Entry 7M2Y (electron microscopy, 4.03 A resolution (low resolution: residue-level contacts below are approximate; hydrogen-bond / salt-bridge calls are withheld)); this record covers chains C and D of the 5 polymer chains in the assembly.

== Chain C ==
Protein: Spindle pole body component SPC98
From: Saccharomyces cerevisiae (strain ATCC 204508 / S288c)
UniProtKB: P53540 (SPC98_YEAST); residue numbers follow UniProt; this construct covers 1-846
Amino-acid sequence (846 residues; numbered 1 to 846; the number before each row is that of its first residue):
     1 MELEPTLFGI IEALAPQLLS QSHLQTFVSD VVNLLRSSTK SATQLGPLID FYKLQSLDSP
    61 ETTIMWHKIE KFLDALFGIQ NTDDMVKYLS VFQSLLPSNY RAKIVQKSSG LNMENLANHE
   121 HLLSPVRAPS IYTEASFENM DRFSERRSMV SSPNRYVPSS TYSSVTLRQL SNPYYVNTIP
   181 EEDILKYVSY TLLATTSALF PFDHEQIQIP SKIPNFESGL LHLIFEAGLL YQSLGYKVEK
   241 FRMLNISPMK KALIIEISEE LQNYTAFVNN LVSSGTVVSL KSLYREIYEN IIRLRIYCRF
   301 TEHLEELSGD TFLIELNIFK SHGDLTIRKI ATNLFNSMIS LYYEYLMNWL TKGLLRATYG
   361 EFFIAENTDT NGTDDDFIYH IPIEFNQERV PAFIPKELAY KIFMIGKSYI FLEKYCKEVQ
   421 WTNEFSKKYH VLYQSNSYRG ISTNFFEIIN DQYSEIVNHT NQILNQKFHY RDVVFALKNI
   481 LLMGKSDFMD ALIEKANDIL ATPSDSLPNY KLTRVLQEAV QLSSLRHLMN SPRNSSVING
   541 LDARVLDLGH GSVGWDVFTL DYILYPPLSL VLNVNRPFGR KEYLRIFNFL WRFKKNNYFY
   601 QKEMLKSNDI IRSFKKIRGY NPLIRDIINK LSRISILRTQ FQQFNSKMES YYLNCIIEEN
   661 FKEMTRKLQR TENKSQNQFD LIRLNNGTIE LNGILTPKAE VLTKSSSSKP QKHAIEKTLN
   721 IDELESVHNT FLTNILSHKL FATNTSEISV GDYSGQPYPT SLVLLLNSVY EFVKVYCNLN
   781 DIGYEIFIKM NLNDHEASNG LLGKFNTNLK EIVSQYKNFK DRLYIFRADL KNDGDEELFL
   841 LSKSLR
Unresolved in the structure: 1-162, 705-714, 739-756
Curated features (UniProtKB/Swiss-Prot):
  - modified residue (Phosphoserine): Ser124, Ser136

== Chain D ==
Protein: Spindle pole body component SPC97
From: Saccharomyces cerevisiae (strain ATCC 204508 / S288c)
UniProtKB: P38863 (SPC97_YEAST); residues 1-823 here = UniProt positions 1-823
Amino-acid sequence (823 residues; numbered 1 to 823; the number before each row is that of its first residue):
     1 MEIKEVDDRA ELLRYTNNIP LLGKLVNHQP LWSTNPKLKS FSLEKISAPD QRRVQEALVV
    61 KDLLNVLIGL EGTYIRYFND YEPSDPETPI EFKIAKKMDP SFKTFSRRIV RYGKQYMILT
   121 RAYEKWSDTS FGMVLQRFAY EIRRFLEDVY LKTLVERLER DFNKVPNFSI RELEQIINET
   181 EVNKQMELLY NIYEEIFREI EERRTNQSSQ EDFNNFMDSM KNESSLHLRL MVAFDTTVYP
   241 VPKGGAILKI FQQKILENLG DRSSVMFLKK LLNNISQDYC TMLYEWLTQG ILNDPYQEFM
   301 TYDDLEGKTD NIFDTRDRAW DTQYFIRKDV LLRDCDSEED KNLLFKMLRT GILLKVVRAS
   361 LQIPTIPSNS SDITIQEIND FADLMEGSNL ELYVDKCYSR ANEIFLKLFF QGYDLINVLK
   421 HLQQIFLGYQ SGHNVLKFLT KNMGELTKHY RNDNNANYDK LLQNFELERQ SENPNNLMRQ
   481 LLMIQFDTET LPQVLSHYLQ IYPEVPENNS ANDDSDPLMH ANNFKNMNAI LFDELSKERT
   541 GAYHGSNLEL YTPKSAIYHL KFDINIPYPL NIIISRTCMI KYQIILRYQL VLQYHSRLLD
   601 ETWMDLNKTP SWKYRGYSHT VKRRIVRATR VLHAKMNHFI KTIMEYFNQN VIDKEVYSLE
   661 KCYRNPTLAV AIQNELEGGL TNIMTNRCLS DLIPLQLQIF DIVYKFCKFI KSMRAKLCQL
   721 DPVLYEKHKS GMMKTLNEGY RTNNGGQEDV GYQEDAALEL IQKLIEYISN ASSIFRKCLI
   781 NFTQELSTEK FDFYDSSSVD AAGIERVLYS IVPPRSASAS SQR
Unresolved in the structure: 207-222, 307-317, 506-555, 726-750, 792-800, 815-823

== How chain C and chain D interact ==
Contacting residue pairs (159; chain C residue first):
  Ser163(C) - Arg53(D)
  Ser163(C) - Pro166(D)
  Ser164(C) - Pro166(D)
  Val165(C) - Arg53(D)
  Val165(C) - Pro166(D)
  Thr166(C) - Phe162(D)
  Thr166(C) - Asn163(D)
  Thr166(C) - Lys164(D)
  Thr166(C) - Val165(D)
  Thr166(C) - Pro166(D)
  Leu167(C) - Ala57(D)
  Leu167(C) - Phe162(D)
  Leu167(C) - Phe168(D)
  Arg168(C) - Phe162(D)
  Arg168(C) - Asn163(D)
  Leu170(C) - Arg53(D)
  Leu170(C) - Val54(D)
  Leu170(C) - Ala57(D)
  Ser171(C) - Leu58(D)
  Tyr174(C) - Met1(D)
  Tyr174(C) - Ile46(D)
  Tyr174(C) - Val54(D)
  Tyr175(C) - Leu58(D)
  Tyr175(C) - Lys61(D)
  Tyr175(C) - Thr73(D)
  Asn177(C) - Met1(D)
  Asn177(C) - Ile3(D)
  Glu205(C) - Arg14(D)
  Gln206(C) - Arg9(D)
  Gln206(C) - Ala10(D)
  Gln206(C) - Glu11(D)
  Ile207(C) - Asp8(D)
  Ile207(C) - Arg9(D)
  Ile207(C) - Ala10(D)
  Gln208(C) - Asp7(D)
  Gln208(C) - Asp8(D)
  Gln208(C) - Arg9(D)
  Ile209(C) - Asp8(D)
  Ile209(C) - Arg9(D)
  Ile209(C) - Ala10(D)
  Ser211(C) - Ile3(D)
  Ser211(C) - Lys4(D)
  Ser211(C) - Glu5(D)
  Ser211(C) - Val6(D)
  Ser211(C) - Lys37(D)
  Ile213(C) - Lys37(D)
  Pro214(C) - Lys37(D)
  Asn215(C) - Gln29(D)
  Asn215(C) - Lys37(D)
  Asn215(C) - Glu71(D)
  Asn215(C) - Arg76(D)
  Phe216(C) - Asn65(D)
  Phe216(C) - Leu70(D)
  Phe216(C) - Glu71(D)
  Phe216(C) - Gly72(D)
  Phe216(C) - Thr73(D)
  Phe216(C) - Arg76(D)
  Glu217(C) - Lys61(D)
  Ser218(C) - Asp8(D)
  Ser218(C) - Gln29(D)
  Gly219(C) - Gln29(D)
  Gly219(C) - Leu70(D)
  Leu220(C) - Leu70(D)
  His222(C) - Asp8(D)
  His222(C) - Arg9(D)
  His222(C) - Ala10(D)
  His222(C) - Val26(D)
  His222(C) - Asn27(D)
  His222(C) - His28(D)
  His222(C) - Gln29(D)
  Leu223(C) - Lys24(D)
  Glu226(C) - Lys24(D)
  Glu226(C) - Leu25(D)
  Glu226(C) - Val26(D)
  Leu229(C) - Ala10(D)
  Leu229(C) - Glu11(D)
  Leu229(C) - Leu12(D)
  Leu229(C) - Val26(D)
  Leu230(C) - Leu12(D)
  Leu230(C) - Leu25(D)
  Ser279(C) - Glu159(D)
  Lys281(C) - Leu64(D)
  Lys281(C) - Asn65(D)
  Lys281(C) - Ile68(D)
  Lys281(C) - Val155(D)
  Lys281(C) - Glu159(D)
  Ser282(C) - Val155(D)
  Arg285(C) - Glu147(D)
  Arg285(C) - Leu151(D)
  Arg285(C) - Lys152(D)
  Arg285(C) - Val155(D)
  Arg285(C) - Glu156(D)
  Tyr288(C) - Tyr123(D)
  Tyr288(C) - Arg143(D)
  Tyr288(C) - Glu147(D)
  Glu289(C) - Arg143(D)
  Glu289(C) - Arg144(D)
  Glu289(C) - Glu147(D)
  Ile292(C) - Arg143(D)
  Arg295(C) - Leu22(D)
  Arg295(C) - Gly23(D)
  Arg295(C) - Lys24(D)
  Arg295(C) - Leu25(D)
  Arg295(C) - Glu124(D)
  Ile296(C) - Leu22(D)
  Arg299(C) - Thr16(D)
  Arg299(C) - Ile19(D)
  Arg299(C) - Pro20(D)
  Arg299(C) - Leu21(D)
  Arg299(C) - Leu25(D)
  Glu302(C) - Thr16(D)
  Ile318(C) - Tyr296(D)
  Phe319(C) - Leu21(D)
  Phe319(C) - Thr129(D)
  Ser321(C) - Tyr296(D)
  His322(C) - Ser127(D)
  His322(C) - Gln136(D)
  His322(C) - Tyr296(D)
  Gly323(C) - Met133(D)
  Gly323(C) - Gln136(D)
  Gly323(C) - Arg137(D)
  Asp324(C) - Leu22(D)
  Asp324(C) - Tyr140(D)
  Asp324(C) - Arg143(D)
  Leu325(C) - Arg137(D)
  Leu325(C) - Tyr140(D)
  Thr326(C) - Arg143(D)
  Ile327(C) - Leu21(D)
  Arg328(C) - Asp278(D)
  Phe679(C) - Pro474(D)
  Phe679(C) - Leu477(D)
  Phe679(C) - Gln480(D)
  Leu681(C) - Gln480(D)
  Leu681(C) - Leu481(D)
  Thr688(C) - Asn565(D)
  Ile689(C) - Arg469(D)
  Ile689(C) - Met483(D)
  Ile689(C) - Asn565(D)
  Glu690(C) - Asn565(D)
  Leu691(C) - Leu481(D)
  Leu691(C) - Asn565(D)
  Leu691(C) - Pro567(D)
  Leu695(C) - Arg318(D)
  Leu695(C) - Trp320(D)
  Leu695(C) - Tyr568(D)
  Thr696(C) - Tyr568(D)
  Pro697(C) - Ser360(D)
  Pro697(C) - Tyr413(D)
  Pro697(C) - Pro569(D)
  Glu700(C) - Leu361(D)
  Glu700(C) - Leu408(D)
  Glu700(C) - Gly412(D)
  Val701(C) - Leu361(D)
  Leu702(C) - Lys407(D)
  Leu702(C) - Gln411(D)
  Leu702(C) - Gly412(D)
  Gly834(C) - Gln463(D)
  Glu836(C) - Gln463(D)
  Glu836(C) - Leu467(D)
Also at the interface, not in a pair above, chain C (76 interface residues in all): Thr178, Pro210, Lys212, Ser233, Cys298, Phe300, Thr443, Gly687, Lys698, Ala699, Thr703
Also at the interface, not in a pair above, chain D (95 interface residues in all): Glu2, Pro30, Trp32, Pro36, Leu38, Phe41, Val60, Pro295, Pro364, Gln485, Ile566

== Summary ==
76 residues of chain C face 95 of chain D across their interface.
Chain C is Spindle pole body component SPC98 and chain D is Spindle pole body component SPC97, both from
Saccharomyces cerevisiae (strain ATCC 204508 / S288c); the structure, Closed conformation of the Yeast
wild-type gamma-TuRC, was determined by electron microscopy together with 7M2W, 7M2X, 7M2Z and 7M3P from the
same study.
